PDB entry 8HD0 | electron microscopy, 3.11 A resolution | chains C and D of the 5 polymer chains in the assembly

Chain C (and D):
Molecule: Cell division protein FtsX
Source organism: Escherichia coli (strain K12)
Notes: chain D of this document is another copy of the same molecule, construct and numbering; everything in this record applies to it too
UniProtKB: P0AC30 (FTSX_ECOLI); residues 11-362 here correspond to UniProt positions 1-352 (UniProt number = residue number - 10)
Chain sequence (352 residues; numbered 11 to 362; the number before each row is that of its first residue):
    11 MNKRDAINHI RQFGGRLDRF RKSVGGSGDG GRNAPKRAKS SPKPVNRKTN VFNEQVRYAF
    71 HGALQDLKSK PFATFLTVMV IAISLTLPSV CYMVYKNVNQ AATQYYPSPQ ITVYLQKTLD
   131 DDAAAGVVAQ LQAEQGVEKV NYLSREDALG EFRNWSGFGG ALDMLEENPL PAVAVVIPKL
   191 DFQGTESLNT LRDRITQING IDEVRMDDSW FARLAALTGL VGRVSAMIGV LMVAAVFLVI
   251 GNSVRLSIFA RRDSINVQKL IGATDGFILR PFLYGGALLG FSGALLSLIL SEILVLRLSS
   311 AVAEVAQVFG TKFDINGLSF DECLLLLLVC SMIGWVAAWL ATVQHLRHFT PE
Disordered / not traced: 11-62, 362

Chain C / chain D interface:
Contacting residue pairs (30):
  A83(C) with R255(D)
  L86(C) with L248(D), hydrophobic; R255(D)
  T87(C) with N252(D), hydrogen bond
  V90(C) with V249(D), hydrophobic
  I93(C) with L241(D); A245(D), hydrophobic; L248(D), hydrophobic
  T96(C) with L241(D)
  L97(C) with L241(D), hydrophobic
  A222(C) with V318(D); F319(D)
  R223(C) with F319(D)
  L230(C) with V312(D), hydrophobic
  M237(C) with L304(D), hydrophobic
  I238(C) with L97(D)
  L241(C) with T96(D); L97(D), hydrophobic; L304(D), hydrophobic
  A245(C) with I93(D), hydrophobic
  L248(C) with L86(D), hydrophobic; V90(D), hydrophobic
  N252(C) with L86(D); T87(D); S253(D)
  R255(C) with F82(D)
  L256(C) with L256(D), hydrophobic
  F259(C) with A260(D), hydrophobic
  L308(C) with V234(D), hydrophobic
  V315(C) with A226(D), hydrophobic
Other interface residues (no listed pair), chain C (31 interface residues in all): M89, C101, A225, A226, M242, V249, S253, A260, L304, F319
Other interface residues (no listed pair), chain D (29 interface residues in all): V100, R223, M237, I238, A244, F259, V315

In short:
Chain C and chain D form an interface of 31 and 29 residues respectively, with 1 hydrogen bond. The
hydrogen-bonded pair is T87(C)-N252(D).
Chain C and chain D are both Cell division protein FtsX (Escherichia coli (strain K12)); the structure, Cell
divisome sPG hydrolysis machinery FtsEX-EnvC, was determined by electron microscopy.
